Entry 7P8V (electron microscopy, 3.60 A resolution); this record covers chains A and B of the 4 polymer chains in the assembly.

[Chain A (and B)]
Molecule: DNA mismatch repair protein MutL
Organism: Escherichia coli (strain K12)
Notes: chain B of this document is another copy of the same molecule, construct and numbering; everything in this record applies to it too
UniProt: P23367 (MUTL_ECOLI); numbering as in UniProt (aligned over 1-615)
Amino-acid sequence (615 residues; numbered 1 to 615; the number before each row is that of its first residue):
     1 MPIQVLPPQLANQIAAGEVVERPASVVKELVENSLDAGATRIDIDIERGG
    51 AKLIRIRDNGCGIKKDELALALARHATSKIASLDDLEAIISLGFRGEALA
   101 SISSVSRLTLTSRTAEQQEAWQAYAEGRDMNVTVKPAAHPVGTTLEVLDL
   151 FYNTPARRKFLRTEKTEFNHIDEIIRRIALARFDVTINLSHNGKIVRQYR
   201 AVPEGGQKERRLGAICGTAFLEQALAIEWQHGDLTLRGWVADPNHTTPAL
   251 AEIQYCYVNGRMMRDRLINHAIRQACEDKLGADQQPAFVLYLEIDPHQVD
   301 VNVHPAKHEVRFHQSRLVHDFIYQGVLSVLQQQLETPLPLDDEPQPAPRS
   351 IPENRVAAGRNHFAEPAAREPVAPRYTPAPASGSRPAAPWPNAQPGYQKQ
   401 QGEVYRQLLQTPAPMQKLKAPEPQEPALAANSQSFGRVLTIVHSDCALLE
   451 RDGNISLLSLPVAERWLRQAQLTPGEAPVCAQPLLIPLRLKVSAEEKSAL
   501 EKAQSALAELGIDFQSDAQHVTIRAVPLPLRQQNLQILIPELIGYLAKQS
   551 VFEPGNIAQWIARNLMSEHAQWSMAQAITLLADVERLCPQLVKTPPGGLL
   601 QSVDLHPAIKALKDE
Unresolved in the structure: 332-615
Metal / ion sites: Mg2+: Asn33 (together with AMP-PNP)
Residues lining bound ligands: AMP-PNP (ANP; phosphoaminophosphonic acid-adenylate ester): Glu29, Asn33, Ser34, Ala37, Asp58, Gly62, Ile63, Ala71, Ala76, Thr77, Ser78, Lys79, Leu92, Gly93, Phe94, Arg95, Gly96, Ala98, Leu99, Thr143, Leu145, Lys307
Reported in the primary citation:
  - binding site for Template strand: Arg22, Arg162, His170, Arg266, His270, His319
  - binding site for Primer strand: Arg316
  - specificity-determining residues: Lys165 (proposed by the authors, not directly observed)
  - mutagenesis - H270A, H319A: decreased binding to Template strand

[Chain A / chain B interface]
Pairs across the interface (83):
  Met1(A) with Ser78(B)
  Pro2(A) with Glu67(B); Ser78(B)
  Ile3(A) with Ile63(B), hydrophobic; Glu67(B), hydrogen bond (backbone-side chain); Leu70(B); Ala71(B), hydrophobic; Thr77(B); Ser78(B)
  Gln4(A) with Ala76(B); Thr77(B), hydrogen bond (backbone-backbone)
  Val5(A) with His75(B)
  Leu6(A) with His75(B), hydrogen bond (backbone-backbone); Thr77(B); Ile80(B)
  Leu10(A) with Ala81(B); Ser82(B); Leu83(B)
  Gln13(A) with Leu83(B)
  Ile14(A) with Ile80(B), hydrophobic; Leu86(B), hydrophobic; Asn302(B), hydrogen bond (backbone-side chain)
  Gly17(A) with Asn302(B); Arg311(B), hydrogen bond (backbone-side chain)
  Glu18(A) with Arg95(B), salt bridge; Val303(B); Pro305(B)
  Glu21(A) with Arg311(B), salt bridge
  Glu67(A) with Pro2(B); Ile3(B)
  Leu70(A) with Ile3(B); Val5(B), hydrophobic
  Arg74(A) with His75(B), hydrogen bond
  His75(A) with Val5(B); Leu6(B), hydrogen bond (backbone-backbone); Arg74(B), hydrogen bond; His75(B)
  Ala76(A) with Ile3(B); Gln4(B); Val5(B), hydrophobic
  Thr77(A) with Ile3(B); Gln4(B), hydrogen bond (backbone-backbone); Leu6(B)
  Ser78(A) with Met1(B); Pro2(B); Ile3(B)
  Ile80(A) with Leu6(B); Ile14(B), hydrophobic
  Ala81(A) with Leu10(B)
  Leu83(A) with Gln13(B); Asn153(B); Thr154(B)
  Arg95(A) with Ile14(B); Glu18(B), salt bridge
  Asn153(A) with Leu83(B)
  Thr154(A) with Leu83(B)
  Ala156(A) with Glu87(B)
  Arg157(A) with Arg311(B)
  Lys159(A) with His313(B)
  Phe160(A) with Asp300(B); Arg311(B); Phe312(B); His313(B)
  Arg266(A) with Arg264(B)
  His297(A) with Lys159(B), hydrogen bond (backbone-side chain)
  Asp300(A) with Arg157(B), salt bridge; Phe160(B)
  Asn302(A) with Ile14(B), hydrogen bond (side chain-backbone); Gly17(B); Glu18(B)
  Val303(A) with Glu18(B)
  His304(A) with Glu18(B)
  Pro305(A) with Glu18(B); Pro305(B)
  Arg311(A) with Gly17(B), hydrogen bond (side chain-backbone); Glu21(B), salt bridge; Arg157(B); Phe160(B)
  Phe312(A) with Phe160(B); Arg162(B)
  His313(A) with Lys159(B); Phe160(B); Arg162(B)
Other interface residues (no listed pair), chain A (51 interface residues in all): Ala11, Ile63, Ala71, Ser82, Leu86, Glu87, Phe94, Glu97, Pro155, Arg162, Arg264, Val299
Other interface residues (no listed pair), chain B (49 interface residues in all): Ala11, Phe94, Glu97, Ala156, Arg266, His304, Ser315

[Summary]
Chain A and chain B form an interface of 51 and 49 residues respectively; the contacts include 12 hydrogen
bonds and 5 salt bridges. Polar pairs include Glu18(A)-Arg95(B), Glu21(A)-Arg311(B) and Asp300(A)-Arg157(B).
From the paper: a binding site for Template strand at Arg22(A), Arg162(A) and His170(A) among others; H270A
and H319A of chain A reduce binding to Template strand.
Both chains are DNA mismatch repair protein MutL (Escherichia coli (strain K12)). Entry 7P8V (The structure of
E. coli MutL bound to a 3' resected DNA end) was determined by electron microscopy.
